Entry 4Y7N (X-ray diffraction, 3.30 A resolution); this record covers chains A and T of the 13 polymer chains in the assembly.

[Chain A]
Protein: DNA-directed RNA polymerase II subunit RPB1
From: Saccharomyces cerevisiae (strain ATCC 204508 / S288c)
Notes: EC 2.7.7.6
UniProt: P04050 (RPB1_YEAST); residue numbers follow UniProt; this construct covers 1-1733
Sequence (1733 residues; numbered 1 to 1733; the number before each row is that of its first residue):
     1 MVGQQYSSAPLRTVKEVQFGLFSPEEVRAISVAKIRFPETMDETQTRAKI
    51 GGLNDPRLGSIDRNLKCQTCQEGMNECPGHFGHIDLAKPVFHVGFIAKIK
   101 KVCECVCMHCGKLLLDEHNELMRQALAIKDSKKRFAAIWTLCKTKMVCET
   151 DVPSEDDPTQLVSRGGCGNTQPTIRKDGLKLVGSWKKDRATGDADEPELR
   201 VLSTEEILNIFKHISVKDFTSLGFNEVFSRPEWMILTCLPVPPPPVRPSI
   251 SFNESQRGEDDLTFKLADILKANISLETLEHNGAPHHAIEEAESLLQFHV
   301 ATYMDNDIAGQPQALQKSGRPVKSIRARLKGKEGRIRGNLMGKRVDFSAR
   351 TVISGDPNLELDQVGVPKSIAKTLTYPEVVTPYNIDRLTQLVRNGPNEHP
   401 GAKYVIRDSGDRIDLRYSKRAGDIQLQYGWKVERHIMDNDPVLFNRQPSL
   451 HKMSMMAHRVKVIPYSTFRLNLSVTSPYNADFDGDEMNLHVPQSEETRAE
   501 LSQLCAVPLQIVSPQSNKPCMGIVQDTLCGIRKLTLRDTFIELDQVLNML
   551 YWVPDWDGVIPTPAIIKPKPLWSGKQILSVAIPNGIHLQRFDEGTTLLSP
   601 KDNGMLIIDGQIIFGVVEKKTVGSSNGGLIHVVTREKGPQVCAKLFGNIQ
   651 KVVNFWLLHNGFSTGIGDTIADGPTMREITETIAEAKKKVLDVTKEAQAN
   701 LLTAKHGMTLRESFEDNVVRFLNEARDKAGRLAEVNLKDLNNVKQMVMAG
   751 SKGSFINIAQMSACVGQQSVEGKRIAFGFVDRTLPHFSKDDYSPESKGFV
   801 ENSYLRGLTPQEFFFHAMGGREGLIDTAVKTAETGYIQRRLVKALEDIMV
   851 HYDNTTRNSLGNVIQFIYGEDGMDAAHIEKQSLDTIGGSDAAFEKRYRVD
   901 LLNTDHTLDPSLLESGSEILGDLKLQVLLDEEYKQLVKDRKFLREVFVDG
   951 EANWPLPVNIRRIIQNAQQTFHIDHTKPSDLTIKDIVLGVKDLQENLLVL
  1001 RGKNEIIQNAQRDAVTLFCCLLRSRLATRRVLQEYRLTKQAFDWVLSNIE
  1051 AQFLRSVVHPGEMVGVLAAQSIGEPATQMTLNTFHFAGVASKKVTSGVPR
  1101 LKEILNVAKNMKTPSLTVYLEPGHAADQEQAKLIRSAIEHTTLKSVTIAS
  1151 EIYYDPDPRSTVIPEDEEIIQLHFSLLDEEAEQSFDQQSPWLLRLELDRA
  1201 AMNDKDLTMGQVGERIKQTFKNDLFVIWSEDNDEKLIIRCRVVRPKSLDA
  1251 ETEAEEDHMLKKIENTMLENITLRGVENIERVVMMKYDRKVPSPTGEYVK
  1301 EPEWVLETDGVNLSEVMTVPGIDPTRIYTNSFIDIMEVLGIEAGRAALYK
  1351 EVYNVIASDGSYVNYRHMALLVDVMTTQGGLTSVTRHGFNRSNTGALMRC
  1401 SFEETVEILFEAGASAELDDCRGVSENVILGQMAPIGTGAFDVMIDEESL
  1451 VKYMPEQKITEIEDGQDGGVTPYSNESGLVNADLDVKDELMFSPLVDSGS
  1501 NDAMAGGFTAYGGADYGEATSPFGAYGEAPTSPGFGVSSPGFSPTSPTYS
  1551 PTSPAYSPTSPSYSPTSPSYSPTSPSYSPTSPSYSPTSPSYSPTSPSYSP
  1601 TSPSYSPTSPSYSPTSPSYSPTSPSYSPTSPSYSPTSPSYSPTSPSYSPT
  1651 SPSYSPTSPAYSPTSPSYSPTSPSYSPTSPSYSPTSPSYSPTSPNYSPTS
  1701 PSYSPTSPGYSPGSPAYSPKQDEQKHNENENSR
Unresolved in the structure: 1-2, 149-150, 155-160, 187-198, 1082-1091, 1177-1186, 1244-1253, 1446-1733
Bound ions: Zn2+ site 1: Cys-67, Gln-68, Cys-70, Cys-77, His-80; Zn2+ site 2: Cys-107, Cys-110, Cys-148, Cys-167; Mg2+: Asp-481, Asp-483, Asp-485 (shared with 1 residue of chain R)
Ligand contacts: phosphomethylphosphonic acid guanylate ester (G2P): Arg-446, Gln-447, Pro-448, Asn-479, Asp-481, Asp-483, Thr-831
Swiss-Prot annotation at these positions:
  - region: Pro-248 to Asp-260 (Lid loop), Asn-306 to Lys-323 (Rudder loop), Pro-810 to Glu-822 (Bridging helix)
  - binding site (Zn(2+)): Cys-67, Cys-70, Cys-77, His-80, Cys-107, Cys-110, Cys-148, Cys-167
  - binding site (Mg(2+)): Asp-481, Asp-483, Asp-485
  - modified residue: Thr-1471 (Phosphothreonine)
  - cross-link (Glycyl lysine isopeptide (Lys-Gly)): Lys-695 (interchain with G-Cter in ubiquitin), Lys-1246 (interchain with G-Cter in ubiquitin), Lys-1350 (interchain with G-Cter in ubiquitin)

[Chain T]
Molecule: 29-nt DNA strand
Sequence (29 nucleotides; numbered 1 to 29; the number before each row is that of its first residue):
     1 CTACCGATAAGCAGACGAXCCTCTCCATG
Modified / non-standard residues: 1CC (5-carboxy-2'-deoxycytidine monophosphate) at position 19

[Chain A / chain T interface]
Contacting residue pairs (13):
  Phe-252(A) / DG29(T)  base contact
  Lys-332(A) / 1CC_19(T)  phosphate contact
  Lys-332(A) / DC20(T)  salt bridge to the phosphate
  Arg-344(A) / DT22(T)  salt bridge to the phosphate
  Arg-350(A) / DT22(T)  sugar contact
  Gln-447(A) / DC21(T)  sugar contact
  Pro-448(A) / DC20(T)  base contact
  Thr-831(A) / 1CC_19(T)  base contact
  Ala-832(A) / 1CC_19(T)  sugar contact
  Gly-835(A) / 1CC_19(T)  sugar contact
  Tyr-836(A) / DA18(T)  phosphate contact
  Glu-1403(A) / DA18(T)  phosphate contact
  Glu-1407(A) / DG17(T)  phosphate contact
Other interface residues (no listed pair), chain A (16 interface residues in all): Ala-309, Ser-318, Arg-1386, Glu-1404
Other interface residues (no listed pair), chain T (9 interface residues in all): DA15, DC16

[In short]
Chain A and chain T form an interface of 16 and 9 residues respectively, with 2 salt bridges. Polar contacts
include Lys-332(A)/DC20(T) and Arg-344(A)/DT22(T). Chain A binds phosphomethylphosphonic acid guanylate ester.
From UniProt: 8 Zn2+-binding residues and 3 Mg2+-binding residues on chain A.
Chain A is DNA-directed RNA polymerase II subunit RPB1 (Saccharomyces cerevisiae (strain ATCC 204508 / S288c))
and chain T is a 29-nt DNA strand; the structure, The Structure Insight into 5-Carboxycytosine Recognition by
RNA Polymerase II during Transcription Elongation, was determined by X-ray diffraction (same publication as
4Y52).
